7NPS - chains B1 and B5 of the 9 polymer chains in the assembly; structure by electron microscopy, 3.81 A resolution.

== Chain B1 (and B5) ==
Name: ESX-5 secretion system ATPase EccB5
From: Mycobacterium tuberculosis (strain ATCC 25618 / H37Rv)
Notes: EC 3.6.-.-; chain B5 of this document is another copy of the same molecule, construct and numbering; everything in this record applies to it too
UniProt: P9WNQ9 (ECCB5_MYCTU); numbering as in UniProt (aligned over 1-506)
Sequence (506 residues; row label = number of the first residue in the row):
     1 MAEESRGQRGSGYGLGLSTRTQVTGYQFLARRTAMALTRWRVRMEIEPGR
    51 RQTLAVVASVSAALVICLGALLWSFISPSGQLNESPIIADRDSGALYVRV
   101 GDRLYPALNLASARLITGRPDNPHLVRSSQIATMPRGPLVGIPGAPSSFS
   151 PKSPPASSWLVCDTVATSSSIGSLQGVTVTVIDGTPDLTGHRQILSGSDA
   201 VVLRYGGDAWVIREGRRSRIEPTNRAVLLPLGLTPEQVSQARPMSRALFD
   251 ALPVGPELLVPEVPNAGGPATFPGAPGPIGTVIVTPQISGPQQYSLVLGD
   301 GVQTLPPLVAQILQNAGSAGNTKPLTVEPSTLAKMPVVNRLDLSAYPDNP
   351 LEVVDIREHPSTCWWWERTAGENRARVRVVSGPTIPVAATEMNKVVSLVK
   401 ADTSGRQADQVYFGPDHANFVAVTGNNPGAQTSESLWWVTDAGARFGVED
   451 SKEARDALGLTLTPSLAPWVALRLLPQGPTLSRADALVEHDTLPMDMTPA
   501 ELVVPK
Not modelled in the structure: 1-73, 168-174, 317-318, 425-432, 505-506 (chain B5: 1-73, 168-174, 497-506)
Disulfides: Cys162-Cys363

== How chain B1 and chain B5 interact ==
Residue-residue contacts - 13 pairs, chain B1 then chain B5:
  Leu229(B1) with Ser289(B5); Pro291(B5); Gln293(B5); Pro329(B5), hydrophobic
  Pro230(B1) with Ser289(B5)
  Thr234(B1) with Gln293(B5); Thr304(B5)
  Glu236(B1) with Asn339(B5), hydrogen bond
  Gln311(B1) with Ile288(B5), hydrogen bond (side chain-backbone); Ser289(B5); Gly290(B5)
  Asn315(B1) with Ser289(B5), hydrogen bond (side chain-backbone)
  Ala319(B1) with Ser330(B5), hydrogen bond (backbone-side chain)
Interface residues without a listed pair, chain B1 (11 interface residues in all): Thr223, Arg225, Pro235, Pro350
Interface residues without a listed pair, chain B5 (13 interface residues in all): Thr285, Leu332, Ala333, Val337

== Overview ==
The interface between chain B1 and chain B5 involves 11 residues on one side and 13 on the other; the contacts
include 4 hydrogen bonds. Among the polar pairs are Glu236(B1)-Asn339(B5), Gln311(B1)-Ile288(B5) and
Asn315(B1)-Ser289(B5).
Chain B1 and chain B5 are both ESX-5 secretion system ATPase EccB5 (Mycobacterium tuberculosis (strain ATCC
25618 / H37Rv)); the structure, Structure of the periplasmic assembly from the ESX-5 inner membrane complex,
C1 model, was determined by electron microscopy, deposited together with 7NP7, 7NPR, 7NPU, 7NPV and 7NPT.
